7UBN - chains 1 and C of the 11 polymer chains in the assembly; structure by electron microscopy, 3.36 A resolution.

Chain 1:
Molecule: 61-nt DNA strand
Sequence (61 nucleotides; each row starts with the number of its first residue):
     1 CTTATTGAATAAAATTGGGTAAATTTGACACTATAATGGGTTAATTCGCT
    51 CGTTGTGGTAG
Disordered / not traced: 1-2, 42-45, 60-61

Chain C:
Protein: DNA-directed RNA polymerase subunit beta
Organism: Escherichia coli
Notes: EC 2.7.7.6
UniProtKB: P0A8V4 (RPOB_ECO57); numbering as in UniProt (aligned over 1-1342)
Amino-acid sequence (1342 residues; each row starts with the number of its first residue):
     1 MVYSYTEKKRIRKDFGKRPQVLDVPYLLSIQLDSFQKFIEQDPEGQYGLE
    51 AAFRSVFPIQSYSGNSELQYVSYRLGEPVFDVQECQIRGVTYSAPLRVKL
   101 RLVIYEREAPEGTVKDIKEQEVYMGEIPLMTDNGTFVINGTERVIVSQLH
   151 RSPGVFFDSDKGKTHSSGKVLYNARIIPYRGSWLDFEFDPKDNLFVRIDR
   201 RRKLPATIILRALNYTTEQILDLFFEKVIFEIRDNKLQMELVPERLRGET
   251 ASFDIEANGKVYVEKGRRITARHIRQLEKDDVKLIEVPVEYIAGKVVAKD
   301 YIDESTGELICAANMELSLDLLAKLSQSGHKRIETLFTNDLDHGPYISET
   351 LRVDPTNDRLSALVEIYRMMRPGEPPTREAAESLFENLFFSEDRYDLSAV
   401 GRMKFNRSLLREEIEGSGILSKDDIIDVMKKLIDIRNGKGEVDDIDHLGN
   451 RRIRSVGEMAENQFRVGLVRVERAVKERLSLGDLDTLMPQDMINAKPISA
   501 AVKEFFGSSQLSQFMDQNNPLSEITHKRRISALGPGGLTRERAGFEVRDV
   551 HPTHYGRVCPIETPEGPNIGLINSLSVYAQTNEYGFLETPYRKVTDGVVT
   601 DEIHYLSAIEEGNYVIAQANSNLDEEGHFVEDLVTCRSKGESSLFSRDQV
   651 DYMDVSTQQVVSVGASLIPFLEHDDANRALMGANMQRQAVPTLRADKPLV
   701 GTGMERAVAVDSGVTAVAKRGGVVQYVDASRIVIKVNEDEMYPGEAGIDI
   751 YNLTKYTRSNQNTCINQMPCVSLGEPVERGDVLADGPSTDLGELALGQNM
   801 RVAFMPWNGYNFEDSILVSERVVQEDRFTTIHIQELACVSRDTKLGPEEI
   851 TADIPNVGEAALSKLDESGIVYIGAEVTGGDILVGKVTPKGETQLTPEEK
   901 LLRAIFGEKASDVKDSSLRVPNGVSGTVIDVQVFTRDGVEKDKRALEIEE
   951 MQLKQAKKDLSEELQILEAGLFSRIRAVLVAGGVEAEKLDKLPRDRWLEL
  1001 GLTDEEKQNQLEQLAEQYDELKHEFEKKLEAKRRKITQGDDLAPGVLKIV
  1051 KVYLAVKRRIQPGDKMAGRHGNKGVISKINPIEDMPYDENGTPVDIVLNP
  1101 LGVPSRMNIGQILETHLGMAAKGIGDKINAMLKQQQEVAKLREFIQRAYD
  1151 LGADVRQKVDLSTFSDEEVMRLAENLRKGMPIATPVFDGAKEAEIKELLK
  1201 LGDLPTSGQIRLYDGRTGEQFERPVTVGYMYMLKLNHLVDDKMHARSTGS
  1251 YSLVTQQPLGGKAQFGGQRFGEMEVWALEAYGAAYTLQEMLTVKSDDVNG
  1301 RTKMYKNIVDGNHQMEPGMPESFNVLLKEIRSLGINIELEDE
Disordered / not traced: 1-3
Curated features (UniProtKB/Swiss-Prot):
  - modified residue (N6-acetyllysine): Lys1022, Lys1200

Chain 1 / chain C interface:
Contacting residue pairs - 20 pairs, chain 1 then chain C:
  DG39(1) with Arg371(C), base contact
  DG40(1) with Arg371(C), hydrogen bond to the base; Arg473(C), salt bridge to the phosphate
  DT46(1) with Asp199(C), base contact
  DC47(1) with Gly181(C), base contact; Trp183(C), base contact; Asp199(C), base contact; Arg200(C), sugar contact
  DG48(1) with Arg151(C), sugar contact; Arg175(C), salt bridge to the phosphate; Trp183(C), phosphate contact; Arg200(C), salt bridge to the phosphate; Ile445(C), base contact; Asp446(C), base contact; Leu538(C), base contact; Glu546(C), base contact
  DC49(1) with Gly537(C), phosphate contact; Thr539(C), hydrogen bond to the sugar; Arg542(C), phosphate contact
  DT50(1) with Arg542(C), hydrogen bond to the base
Other interface residues (no listed pair), chain 1 (8 interface residues in all): DG38
Other interface residues (no listed pair), chain C (17 interface residues in all): Glu374, Val547

Overview:
The interface between chain 1 and chain C involves 8 residues on one side and 17 on the other; the contacts
include 3 hydrogen bonds and 3 salt bridges. Polar pairs include DG40(1)-Arg371(C), DT50(1)-Arg542(C) and
DC49(1)-Thr539(C).
Here chain 1 is a 61-nt DNA strand and chain C is DNA-directed RNA polymerase subunit beta (Escherichia coli).
Entry 7UBN (Transcription antitermination complex: NusA-containing "engaged" Qlambda-loading complex) was
determined by electron microscopy (same publication as 7UBJ, 7UBL and 7UBM).
